2DI4 - chains A and B; structure by X-ray diffraction, 2.79 A resolution.

Chain A (and B):
Protein: Cell division protein ftsH homolog
From: Aquifex aeolicus
Notes: EC 3.4.24.-; chain B of this document is another copy of the same molecule, construct and numbering; everything in this record applies to it too
Reference sequence: O67077 (FTSH_AQUAE); residue numbers follow UniProt; this construct covers 405-634
Chain sequence (238 residues; each row starts with the number of its first residue):
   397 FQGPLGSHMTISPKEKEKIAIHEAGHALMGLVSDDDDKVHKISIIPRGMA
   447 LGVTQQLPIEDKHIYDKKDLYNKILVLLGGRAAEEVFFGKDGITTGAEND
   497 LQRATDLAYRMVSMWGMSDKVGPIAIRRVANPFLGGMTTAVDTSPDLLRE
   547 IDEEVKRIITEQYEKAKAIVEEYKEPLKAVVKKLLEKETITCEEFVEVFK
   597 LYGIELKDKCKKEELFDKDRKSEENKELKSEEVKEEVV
Unresolved in the structure: 397-405, 442-457, 525-534, 608-634 (chain B: 397-406, 443-458, 525-534, 608-634)
Cystine bridges: C588-C606
Construct notes: cloning artifact (397-404)
Ion coordination: Hg2+: H418, H422, D496
Curated features (UniProtKB/Swiss-Prot):
  - active site: E419
  - binding site (Zn(2+)): H418, H422, D496

How chain A and chain B interact:
Contacting residue pairs - 47 pairs, chain A then chain B:
  H459(A) with E411(B), salt bridge
  I460(A) with E411(B), hydrogen bond (backbone-side chain); T490(B)
  Y461(A) with I489(B); T490(B); T491(B), hydrogen bond (backbone-backbone)
  D462(A) with K414(B), salt bridge; D487(B); G488(B); I489(B)
  K463(A) with K486(B); D487(B), salt bridge; I489(B), hydrogen bond (backbone-backbone)
  K464(A) with D487(B), hydrogen bond (backbone-backbone)
  M510(A) with E494(B)
  W511(A) with R477(B); T491(B); E494(B), hydrogen bond; L497(B)
  G512(A) with R477(B); L497(B)
  M513(A) with I489(B); T490(B); T491(B)
  D515(A) with K486(B)
  K516(A) with K552(B), hydrogen bond (backbone-side chain)
  V517(A) with K552(B), hydrogen bond (backbone-side chain)
  P519(A) with L497(B); Y559(B), hydrophobic
  I520(A) with T501(B); K552(B); I555(B), hydrophobic
  A521(A) with L497(B); Q498(B); T501(B), hydrogen bond (backbone-side chain)
  R523(A) with D502(B); Y505(B); T535(B)
  V537(A) with T535(B)
  D538(A) with A536(B); L544(B)
  T539(A) with D548(B)
  S540(A) with L544(B); R545(B); D548(B), hydrogen bond
  D542(A) with R545(B)
  L543(A) with D548(B)
Other interface residues (no listed pair), chain A (27 interface residues in all): L466, Y467, G518, P541
Other interface residues (no listed pair), chain B (25 interface residues in all): P541, V551

Overview:
27 residues of chain A and 25 residues of chain B are in contact; the contacts include 9 hydrogen bonds and 3
salt bridges. Polar contacts include H459(A)-E411(B), D462(A)-K414(B) and K463(A)-D487(B). From UniProt:
active-site residue E419(A) and 3 Zn2+-binding residues on chain A.
Both chains are Cell division protein ftsH homolog (Aquifex aeolicus). Entry 2DI4 (Crystal structure of the
FtsH protease domain) was determined by X-ray diffraction (same publication as 4EIW and 2DHR).
